PDB entry 8ZJT | electron microscopy, 3.20 A resolution | chains C and I of the 10 polymer chains in the assembly

Chain C:
Name: Histone H2A type 1-B/E
Source organism: Homo sapiens
UniProtKB: P04908 (H2A1B_HUMAN); residue numbers follow UniProt; this construct covers 1-130
Sequence (132 residues; each row starts with the number of its first residue; numbers below 1 keep their minus sign (Gly-1 is residue -1)):
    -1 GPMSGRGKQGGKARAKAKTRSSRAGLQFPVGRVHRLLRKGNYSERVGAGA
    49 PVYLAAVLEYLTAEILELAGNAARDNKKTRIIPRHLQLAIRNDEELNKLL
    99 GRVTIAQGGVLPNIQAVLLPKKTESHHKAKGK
Disordered / not traced: -1 to 10, 119-130
Sequence notes: expression tag (-1 to 0)
Curated features (UniProtKB/Swiss-Prot):
  - modified residue: Ser2 (N-acetylserine), Arg4 (Citrulline), Lys6 (N6-(2-hydroxyisobutyryl)lysine), Lys10 (N6-(2-hydroxyisobutyryl)lysine), Lys14 (N6-(beta-hydroxybutyryl)lysine), Lys37 (N6-(2-hydroxyisobutyryl)lysine), Lys75 (N6-(2-hydroxyisobutyryl)lysine), Lys76 (N6-(2-hydroxyisobutyryl)lysine), Lys96 (N6-(2-hydroxyisobutyryl)lysine), Gln105 (N5-methylglutamine), Lys119 (N6-(2-hydroxyisobutyryl)lysine), Lys120 (N6-crotonyllysine), Thr121 (Phosphothreonine), Lys126 (N6-crotonyllysine)
  - cross-link (Glycyl lysine isopeptide (Lys-Gly)): Lys14 (interchain with G-Cter in ubiquitin), Lys16 (interchain with G-Cter in ubiquitin), Lys120 (interchain with G-Cter in ubiquitin)
  - mutagenesis: Ser2 (S2A: Blocks the inhibition of transcription by RPS6KA5/MSK1)

Chain I:
Molecule: 147-nt DNA strand
Source organism: synthetic construct
Sequence (147 nucleotides; row label = number of the first residue in the row):
     1 ATCCACACGTTACACGACGCTCTTCCGATCTTGGTTAGGGTGCAAGCATG
    51 ATCCCTTCGATGAATAGAGCCGACTGGGCATAGTAACGCGTGGGTTGGTG
   101 AGGTGGTTCACGGTCATGCCGCTTGGGTAAGCAGATCGGAAGAGGAT
Disordered / not traced: 1, 141-147

Chain C / chain I interface:
Pairs across the interface - 10 pairs, chain C then chain I:
  Ala13(C) - DG19(I)  phosphate contact
  Lys16(C) - DA17(I)  phosphate contact
  Lys16(C) - DC18(I)  phosphate contact
  Thr17(C) - DA17(I)  sugar contact
  Arg18(C) - DA17(I)  salt bridge to the phosphate
  Arg21(C) - DC18(I)  salt bridge to the phosphate
  Gly29(C) - DG16(I)  sugar contact
  Arg33(C) - DG16(I)  salt bridge to the phosphate
  Glu42(C) - DC25(I)  phosphate contact
  Arg78(C) - DC6(I)  sugar contact
Also at the interface, not in a pair above, chain C (15 interface residues in all): Ala11, Lys14, Ala15, Val28, Arg30, Arg43
Also at the interface, not in a pair above, chain I (8 interface residues in all): DA5, DT24

In short:
The interface between chain C and chain I involves 15 residues on one side and 8 on the other, with 3 salt
bridges. Among the polar pairs are Arg18(C)-DA17(I), Arg21(C)-DC18(I) and Arg33(C)-DG16(I). Curated annotation
(UniProt) lists one mutagenesis site on chain C.
Chain C is Histone H2A type 1-B/E (Homo sapiens) and chain I is a 147-nt DNA strand (synthetic construct); the
structure, Structure of free nucleosome, was determined by electron microscopy, deposited together with 8ZJR.
